3P67 - chain A; structure by X-ray diffraction, 1.50 A resolution.

Chain A:
Molecule: Pentaerythritol tetranitrate reductase
From: Enterobacter cloacae
Notes: EC 1.6.99.1
Reference sequence: P71278 (P71278_ENTCL); residues 0-364 here correspond to UniProt positions 1-365 (UniProt number = residue number + 1)
Amino-acid sequence (373 residues; row label = number of the first residue in the row; numbering starts at 0):
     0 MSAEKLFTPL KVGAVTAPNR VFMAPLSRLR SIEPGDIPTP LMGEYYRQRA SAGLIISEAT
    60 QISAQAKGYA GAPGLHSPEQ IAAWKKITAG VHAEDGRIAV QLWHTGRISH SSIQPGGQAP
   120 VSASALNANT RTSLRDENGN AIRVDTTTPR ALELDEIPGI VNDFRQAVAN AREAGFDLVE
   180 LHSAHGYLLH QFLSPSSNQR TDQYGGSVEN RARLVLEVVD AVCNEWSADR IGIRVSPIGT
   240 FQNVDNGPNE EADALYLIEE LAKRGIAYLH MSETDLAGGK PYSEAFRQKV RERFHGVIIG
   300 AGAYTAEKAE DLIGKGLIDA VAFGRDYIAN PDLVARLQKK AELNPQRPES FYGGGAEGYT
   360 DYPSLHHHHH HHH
Unresolved in the structure: 0-2, 365-372
Differences from the reference sequence: engineered mutation S26 (Thr27 in P71278); expression tag (365-372)
Ligand contacts: FMN (flavin mononucleotide): A23, P24, L25, S26, E57, A58, Q100, H181, H184, R233, S271, L275, G301, A302, A321, F322, G323, R324, I327, F350, Y351

In short:
Ligands of chain A: flavin mononucleotide.
Chain A is Pentaerythritol tetranitrate reductase (Enterobacter cloacae); the structure, T26S mutant of
pentaerythritol tetranitrate reductase containing a bound acetate molecule, was determined by X-ray
diffraction, deposited together with 3P62.
